PDB entry 3FCE | X-ray diffraction, 1.90 A resolution | chain A

# Chain A
Molecule: D-alanine--poly(phosphoribitol) ligase subunit 1
Source organism: Bacillus cereus
Notes: EC 6.1.1.13
UniProt: Q81G39 (DLTA_BACCR); residues 1-504 here = UniProt positions 1-504
Chain sequence (512 residues; numbered 1 to 512; the number before each row is that of its first residue):
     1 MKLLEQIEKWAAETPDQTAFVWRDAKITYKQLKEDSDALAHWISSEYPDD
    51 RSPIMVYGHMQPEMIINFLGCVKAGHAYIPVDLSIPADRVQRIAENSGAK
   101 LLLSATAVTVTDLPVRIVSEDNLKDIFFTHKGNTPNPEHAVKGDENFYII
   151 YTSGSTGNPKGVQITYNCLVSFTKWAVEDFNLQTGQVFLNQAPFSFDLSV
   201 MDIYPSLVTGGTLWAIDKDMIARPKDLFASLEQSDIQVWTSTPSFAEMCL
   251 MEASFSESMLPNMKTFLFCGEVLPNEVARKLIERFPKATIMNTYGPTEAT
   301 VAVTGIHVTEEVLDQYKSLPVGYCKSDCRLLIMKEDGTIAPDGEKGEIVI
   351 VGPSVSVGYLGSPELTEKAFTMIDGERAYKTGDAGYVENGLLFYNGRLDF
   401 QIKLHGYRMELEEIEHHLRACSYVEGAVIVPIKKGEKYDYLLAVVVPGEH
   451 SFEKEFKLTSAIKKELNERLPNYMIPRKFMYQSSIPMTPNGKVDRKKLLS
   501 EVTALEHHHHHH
Disordered / not traced: 155-158, 505-512
Sequence notes: expression tag (505-512)
Small-molecule neighbours: ATP (adenosine-5'-triphosphate): Thr152, Ser153, Gly154, Phe196, Asp197, Cys269, Gly270, Glu271, Val272, Asn292, Thr293, Tyr294, Gly295, Pro296, Thr297, Glu298, Val321, Thr381, Asp383, Tyr394, Arg397, Lys492

# Summary
Bound to chain A: ATP.
Chain A is D-alanine--poly(phosphoribitol) ligase subunit 1 (Bacillus cereus); the structure, Crystal
Structure of Bacillus cereus D-alanyl Carrier Protein Ligase DltA in Complex with ATP: Implications for ...,
was determined by X-ray diffraction (same publication as 3FCC).
